PDB entry 8QA2 | electron microscopy, 2.30 A resolution | chains E and F of the 12 polymer chains in the assembly

Chain E (and F):
Protein: Gap junction beta-2 protein
Organism: Homo sapiens
Notes: chain F of this document is another copy of the same molecule, construct and numbering; everything in this record applies to it too
UniProtKB: P29033 (CXB2_HUMAN); numbering as in UniProt (aligned over 1-226)
Amino-acid sequence (230 residues; numbered 1 to 230; the number before each row is that of its first residue):
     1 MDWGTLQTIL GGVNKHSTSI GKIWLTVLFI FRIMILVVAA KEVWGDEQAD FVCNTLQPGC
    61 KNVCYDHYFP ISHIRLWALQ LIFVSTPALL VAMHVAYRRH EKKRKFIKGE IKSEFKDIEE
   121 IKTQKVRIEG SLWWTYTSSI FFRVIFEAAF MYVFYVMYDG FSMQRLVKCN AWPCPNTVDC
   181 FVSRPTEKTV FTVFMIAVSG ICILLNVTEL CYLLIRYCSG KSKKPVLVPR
Unresolved in the structure: 1-3, 102-125, 220-230 (chain F: 1-5, 102-126, 220-230)
Construct notes: expression tag (227-230)
Curated features (UniProtKB/Swiss-Prot):
  - binding site (Ca(2+)): E42, G45, E47
Cystine bridges: C53-C180, C60-C174, C64-C169
What the authors report for this chain:
  - mutagenesis - K125E: increased stability
  - post-translational modification sites: K125 (citing earlier work)

Interface between chain E and chain F:
Contacting residue pairs (50; chain E residue first):
  Q7(E) - L6(F)
  Q7(E) - I9(F)
  N14(E) - M93(F)  hydrogen bond
  K22(E) - H100(F)
  T26(E) - L89(F)
  T26(E) - L90(F)
  I30(E) - I82(F)
  I30(E) - T86(F)
  I30(E) - L89(F)  hydrophobic
  F31(E) - T86(F)
  M34(E) - I82(F)  hydrophobic
  I35(E) - L79(F)  hydrophobic
  I35(E) - I82(F)  hydrophobic
  V38(E) - K41(F)
  A39(E) - R75(F)
  E42(E) - K41(F)  salt bridge
  V43(E) - R75(F)
  D46(E) - Q48(F)
  D50(E) - Q48(F)
  D50(E) - N62(F)  hydrogen bond (backbone-side chain)
  V52(E) - G59(F)
  N54(E) - P58(F)
  R165(E) - V63(F)
  R165(E) - D66(F)  salt bridge
  R165(E) - H67(F)
  L166(E) - W172(F)  hydrophobic
  D179(E) - W172(F)
  F181(E) - P58(F)
  F181(E) - G59(F)
  F181(E) - N62(F)
  F181(E) - V63(F)  hydrophobic
  F181(E) - W172(F)  hydrophobic
  F181(E) - P173(F)  hydrophobic
  V182(E) - N62(F)  hydrogen bond (backbone-side chain)
  S183(E) - Q48(F)  hydrogen bond
  S183(E) - N62(F)
  R184(E) - E47(F)  salt bridge
  R184(E) - Q48(F)  hydrogen bond
  R184(E) - Y65(F)  hydrogen bond
  R184(E) - D66(F)
  R184(E) - R75(F)
  P185(E) - D66(F)
  T186(E) - D66(F)  hydrogen bond
  T186(E) - P70(F)
  E187(E) - P70(F)  hydrogen bond (backbone-backbone)
  E187(E) - I71(F)
  E187(E) - S72(F)  hydrogen bond (side chain-backbone)
  E187(E) - R75(F)  salt bridge
  F191(E) - R75(F)
  F194(E) - F83(F)  hydrophobic
Interface residues without a listed pair, chain E (29 interface residues in all): S19
Interface residues without a listed pair, chain F (31 interface residues in all): T8, Q57, A78, Y97, A171

Summary:
29 residues of chain E and 31 residues of chain F are in contact; the contacts include 9 hydrogen bonds and 4
salt bridges. Among the polar pairs are E42(E)-K41(F), R165(E)-D66(F) and R184(E)-E47(F). From UniProt: 3
Ca2+-binding residues on chain E. The paper reports that K125E of chain E increases stability; a modification
site at K125(E).
Both chains are Gap junction beta-2 protein (Homo sapiens). Entry 8QA2 (Cryo-EM structure of Cx26 solubilised
in LMNG: classification on subunit A; Nconst-mon conformation) was determined by electron microscopy together
with 8Q9Z, 8QA0, 8QA1 and 8QA3 from the same study.
